6UEO - chains A and B of the 3 polymer chains in the assembly; structure by X-ray diffraction, 2.00 A resolution.

# Chain A
Name: TATA-box-binding protein 1
Organism: Arabidopsis thaliana
UniProt: P28147 (TBP1_ARATH); numbering as in UniProt (aligned over 1-200)
Amino-acid sequence (219 residues; each row starts with the number of its first residue; numbers below 1 keep their minus sign (Met-18 is residue -18)):
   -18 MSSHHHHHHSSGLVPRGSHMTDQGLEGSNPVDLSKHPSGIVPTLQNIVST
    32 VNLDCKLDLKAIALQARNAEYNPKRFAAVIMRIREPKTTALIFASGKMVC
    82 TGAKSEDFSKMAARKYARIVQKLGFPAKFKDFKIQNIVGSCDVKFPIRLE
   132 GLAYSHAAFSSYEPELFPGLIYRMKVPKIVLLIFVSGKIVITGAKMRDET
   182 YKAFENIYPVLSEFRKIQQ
Unresolved in the structure: -18 to 11, 199-200
Construct notes: initiating methionine (-18); expression tag (-17 to 0)
Swiss-Prot annotation at these positions:
  - modified residue: Thr2 (N-acetylthreonine)

# Chain B
Molecule: 14-nt DNA strand
Sequence (14 nucleotides; row label = number of the first residue in the row):
   201 GCTATAAAAGGGCA

# How chain A and chain B interact
Residue-residue contacts - 30 pairs, chain A then chain B:
  Val29(A) - DA207(B)  base contact
  Val29(A) - DA208(B)  base contact
  Thr31(A) - DA208(B)  sugar contact
  Phe57(A) - DA209(B)  base contact
  Ala58(A) - DG211(B)  sugar contact
  Phe74(A) - DA209(B)  sugar contact
  Phe74(A) - DG210(B)  sugar contact
  Ser76(A) - DG210(B)  hydrogen bond to the phosphate
  Lys78(A) - DA209(B)  phosphate contact
  Lys78(A) - DG210(B)  phosphate contact
  Val80(A) - DA208(B)  base contact
  Val80(A) - DA209(B)  sugar contact
  Gln116(A) - DA207(B)  sugar contact
  Gln116(A) - DA208(B)  sugar contact
  Asn117(A) - DA206(B)  hydrogen bond to the base
  Asn117(A) - DA207(B)  hydrogen bond to the base
  Val119(A) - DA206(B)  base contact
  Leu147(A) - DT203(B)  sugar contact
  Leu147(A) - DA204(B)  sugar contact
  Phe148(A) - DT203(B)  base contact
  Phe148(A) - DA204(B)  base contact
  Ile152(A) - DT205(B)  sugar contact
  Arg154(A) - DT205(B)  salt bridge to the phosphate
  Arg154(A) - DA206(B)  salt bridge to the phosphate
  Val161(A) - DA206(B)  sugar contact
  Leu163(A) - DA204(B)  base contact
  Leu163(A) - DT205(B)  sugar contact
  Thr173(A) - DT205(B)  base contact
  Thr173(A) - DA206(B)  hydrogen bond to the base
  Lys176(A) - DA207(B)  phosphate contact
Other interface residues (no listed pair), chain A (23 interface residues in all): Pro149, Lys159, Val171, Gly174

# Overview
23 residues of chain A face 9 of chain B across their interface; the contacts include 4 hydrogen bonds and 2
salt bridges. Polar pairs include Asn117(A)-DA206(B), Asn117(A)-DA207(B) and Thr173(A)-DA206(B).
Here chain A is TATA-box-binding protein 1 (Arabidopsis thaliana) and chain B is a 14-nt DNA strand. Entry
6UEO (Structure of A. thaliana TBP-AC mismatch DNA site) was determined by X-ray diffraction, deposited
together with 6UEP, 6UEQ and 6UER.
